PDB entry 7KPB | X-ray diffraction, 3.00 A resolution | chains L and H of the 7 polymer chains in the assembly

== Chain L ==
Name: Fab1974 - Light Chain
Organism: Mus musculus
Chain sequence (214 residues; each row starts with the number of its first residue):
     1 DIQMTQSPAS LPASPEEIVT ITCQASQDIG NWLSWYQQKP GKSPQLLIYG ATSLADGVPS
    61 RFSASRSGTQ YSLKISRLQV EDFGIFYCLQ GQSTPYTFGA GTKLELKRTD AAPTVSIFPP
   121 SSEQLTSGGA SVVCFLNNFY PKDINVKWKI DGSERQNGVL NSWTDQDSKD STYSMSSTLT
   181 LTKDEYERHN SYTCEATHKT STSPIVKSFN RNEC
Unresolved in the structure: 214
Disulfide bonds: C23-C88, C134-C194

== Chain H ==
Name: Fab1974 - Heavy Chain
Organism: Mus musculus
Chain sequence (223 residues; numbered 1 to 223; the number before each row is that of its first residue):
     1 DVQLVESGGG LVQPGRSLKL SCAASGFTFS AYYMAWVRQA PTKGLEWVAS INYDGANTFY
    61 RDSVKGRFTV SRDNARSSLY LQMDSLRSED TATYYCTTEA YGYNSNWFGY WGQGTLVTVS
   121 SAKTTPPSVY PLAPGSAAQT NSMVTLGCLV KGYFPEPVTV TWNSGSLSSG VHTFPAVLQS
   181 DLYTLSSSVT VPSSTWPSET VTCNVAHPAS STKVDKKIVP RDC
Unresolved in the structure: 132-140, 222-223
Disulfide bonds: C22-C96, C148-C203

== Interface between chain L and chain H ==
Pairs across the interface - 55 pairs, chain L then chain H:
  N31(L) - N104(H)
  N31(L) - S105(H)
  W32(L) - Y101(H)  hydrophobic
  W32(L) - N104(H)
  W32(L) - S105(H)
  W32(L) - N106(H)
  S34(L) - N106(H)
  Y36(L) - W107(H)
  Y36(L) - F108(H)  hydrogen bond (side chain-backbone)
  Y36(L) - W111(H)
  Q38(L) - Q39(H)  hydrogen bond
  Q38(L) - L45(H)
  Q38(L) - Y95(H)
  S43(L) - Y95(H)
  S43(L) - G112(H)
  P44(L) - Y95(H)
  P44(L) - W111(H)
  L46(L) - W107(H)
  L46(L) - F108(H)
  L46(L) - G109(H)
  Y49(L) - W107(H)  hydrophobic
  G50(L) - S105(H)
  Y87(L) - G44(H)
  Y87(L) - L45(H)
  G91(L) - N106(H)  hydrogen bond (backbone-side chain)
  P95(L) - W47(H)  hydrophobic
  Y96(L) - W47(H)
  Y96(L) - S50(H)
  Y96(L) - E99(H)
  Y96(L) - Y101(H)
  F98(L) - V37(H)  hydrophobic
  F98(L) - L45(H)
  F98(L) - F108(H)  hydrophobic
  S116(L) - T145(H)
  F118(L) - T145(H)
  S121(L) - Y130(H)
  S121(L) - P131(H)
  E123(L) - P131(H)
  E123(L) - K216(H)  salt bridge
  Q124(L) - Y130(H)
  S127(L) - Y130(H)
  F135(L) - F174(H)  hydrophobic
  F135(L) - S187(H)
  F135(L) - S188(H)
  N137(L) - F174(H)
  N137(L) - S188(H)  hydrogen bond
  N138(L) - H172(H)  hydrogen bond
  S162(L) - F174(H)
  S162(L) - P175(H)  hydrogen bond (side chain-backbone)
  W163(L) - P175(H)
  T164(L) - P175(H)
  S174(L) - H172(H)
  S174(L) - F174(H)
  M175(L) - F174(H)
  S176(L) - F174(H)
Interface residues without a listed pair, chain L (36 interface residues in all): K42, L89, T94, D167, T178, T180
Interface residues without a listed pair, chain H (37 interface residues in all): K43, E46, F59, R61, V129, L146, G147, K151, T173, A176, S186

== In short ==
36 residues of chain L and 37 residues of chain H are in contact, with 6 hydrogen bonds and 1 salt bridge.
Polar contacts include E123(L)-K216(H), Y36(L)-F108(H) and Q38(L)-Q39(H).
Here chain L is Fab1974 - Light Chain and chain H is Fab1974 - Heavy Chain, both from Mus musculus. Entry 7KPB
(Human TNF-alpha TNFR1 complex bound to conformationally selective antibody) was determined by X-ray
diffraction (same publication as 7KPA).
